6W3H - chains A and D; structure by X-ray diffraction, 3.38 A resolution.

# Chain A
Name: ATV Fc
Source organism: Homo sapiens
Sequence (227 residues; row label = number of the first residue in the row):
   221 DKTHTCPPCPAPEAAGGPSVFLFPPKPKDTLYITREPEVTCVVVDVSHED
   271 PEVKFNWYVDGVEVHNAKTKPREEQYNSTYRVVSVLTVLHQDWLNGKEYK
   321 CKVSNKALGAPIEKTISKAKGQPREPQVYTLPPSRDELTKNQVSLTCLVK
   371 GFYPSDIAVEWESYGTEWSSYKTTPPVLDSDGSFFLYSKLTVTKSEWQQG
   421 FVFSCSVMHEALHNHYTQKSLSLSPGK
Not modelled in the structure: 221-236, 445-447
Disulfides: Cys-261/Cys-321, Cys-367/Cys-425
Covalently attached groups: glycan linked to Asn-297

# Chain D
Name: Transferrin receptor protein 1
Source organism: Homo sapiens
Reference sequence: P02786 (TFR1_HUMAN); the construct has insertions or renumbered stretches relative to UniProt, so the offset changes along the chain: 22-75 = UniProt 326-379; 76-178 = UniProt 194-296
Sequence (166 residues; row label = number of the first residue in the row):
    21 TSSGLPNIPVQTISRAAAEKLFGNMEGDCPSDWKTDSTCRMVTSESKNVK
    71 LTVSNDSAQNSVIIVDKNGRLVYLVENPGGYVAYSKAATVTGKLVHANFG
   121 TKKDFEDLYTPVNGSIVIVRAGKITFAEKVANAESLNAIGVLIYMDQTKF
   171 PIVNAELSASHHHHHH
Not modelled in the structure: 21-25, 104-105, 175-186
Disulfides: Cys-49/Cys-59
Construct notes: expression tag (21, 181-186); linker (179-180)
UniProt features mapped onto this chain:
  - glycosylation: Asn-133 (N-linked (GlcNAc...) asparagine)

# How chain A and chain D interact
Contacting residue pairs (24; chain A residue first):
  Ser-383(A) / Leu-91(D)
  Ser-383(A) / Leu-94(D)
  Tyr-384(A) / Leu-94(D)  hydrophobic
  Tyr-384(A) / Asn-97(D)  hydrogen bond
  Thr-386(A) / Lys-70(D)
  Thr-386(A) / Ile-83(D)
  Thr-386(A) / Gly-89(D)
  Thr-386(A) / Leu-91(D)
  Glu-387(A) / Arg-90(D)  salt bridge
  Glu-387(A) / Leu-91(D)  hydrogen bond (backbone-backbone)
  Trp-388(A) / Arg-90(D)
  Trp-388(A) / Leu-91(D)
  Trp-388(A) / Val-92(D)
  Trp-388(A) / Leu-94(D)  hydrophobic
  Ser-389(A) / Arg-90(D)
  Ser-389(A) / Leu-91(D)  hydrogen bond (backbone-backbone)
  Thr-413(A) / Tyr-93(D)
  Ser-415(A) / Tyr-93(D)  hydrogen bond
  Glu-416(A) / Tyr-93(D)
  Glu-416(A) / Leu-94(D)  hydrogen bond (side chain-backbone)
  Gln-419(A) / Lys-40(D)  hydrogen bond
  Phe-421(A) / Leu-94(D)  hydrophobic
  Phe-421(A) / Asn-97(D)
  Phe-423(A) / Leu-94(D)  hydrophobic
Other interface residues (no listed pair), chain A (13 interface residues in all): Ser-390
Other interface residues (no listed pair), chain D (14 interface residues in all): Ser-81, Asp-86, Val-95, Glu-96
From the paper, about this interface:
  - interface residues, chain A: Trp-388(A)

# In short
Chain A and chain D form an interface of 13 and 14 residues respectively, with 6 hydrogen bonds and 1 salt
bridge. Polar contacts include Glu-387(A)/Arg-90(D), Tyr-384(A)/Asn-97(D) and Ser-415(A)/Tyr-93(D). The paper
reports the interface residue Trp-388(A).
Here chain A is ATV Fc and chain D is Transferrin receptor protein 1, both from Homo sapiens. Entry 6W3H
(Brain delivery of therapeutic proteins using an Fc fragment blood-brain barrier transport vehicle in mice and
...) was determined by X-ray diffraction.
